PDB entry 4KOL | X-ray diffraction, 2.80 A resolution | chains A and B

[Chain A]
Name: Hemagglutinin HA1
From: Influenza A virus
Sequence (314 residues; row label = number of the first residue in the row):
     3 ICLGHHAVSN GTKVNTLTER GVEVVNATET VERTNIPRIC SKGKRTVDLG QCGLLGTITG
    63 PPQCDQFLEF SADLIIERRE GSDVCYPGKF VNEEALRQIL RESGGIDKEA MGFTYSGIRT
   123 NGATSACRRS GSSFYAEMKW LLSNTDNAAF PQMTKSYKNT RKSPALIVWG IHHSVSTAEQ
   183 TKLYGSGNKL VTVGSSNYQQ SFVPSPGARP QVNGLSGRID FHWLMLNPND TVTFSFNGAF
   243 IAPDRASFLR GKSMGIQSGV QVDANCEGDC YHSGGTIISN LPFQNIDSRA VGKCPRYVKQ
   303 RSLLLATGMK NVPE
Disulfide bonds: Cys42-Cys268, Cys54-Cys66, Cys87-Cys129, Cys272-Cys296
Covalent attachments: N-acetylglucosamine (NAG) linked to Asn28, Asn231

[Chain B]
Name: Hemagglutinin HA2
From: Influenza A virus
Sequence (169 residues; each row starts with the number of its first residue):
   322 GLFGAIAGFI ENGWEGLIDG WYGFRHQNAQ GEGTAADYKS TQSAIDQITG KLNRLIEKTN
   382 QQFELIDNEF NEVEKQIGNV INWTRDSITE VWSYNAELLV AMENQHTIDL ADSEMDKLYE
   442 RVKRQLRENA EEDGTGCFEI FHKCDDDCMA SIRNNTYDHS KYREEAMQN
Disordered / not traced: 322-327
Disulfide bonds: Cys465-Cys469
Covalent attachments: N-acetylglucosamine (NAG) linked to Asn403

[Interface between chain A and chain B]
Inter-chain disulfides: Cys4(A)-Cys458(B)
Pairs across the interface (105):
  Ile3(A) with Phe345(B), hydrophobic; His347(B); Cys458(B); Phe459(B), hydrogen bond (backbone-backbone)
  Cys4(A) with Trp335(B); Phe345(B); Arg346(B), hydrogen bond (backbone-backbone); Cys458(B), disulfide
  Leu5(A) with Ile331(B); Trp335(B); Gly344(B); Tyr440(B), hydrophobic; Gly457(B)
  Gly6(A) with Trp335(B); Tyr343(B); Gly344(B), hydrogen bond (backbone-backbone); Met436(B)
  His7(A) with Gly334(B); Trp335(B), hydrogen bond (backbone-backbone); Trp342(B); Tyr343(B)
  His8(A) with Trp335(B); Leu338(B); Gly341(B); Trp342(B), hydrogen bond (backbone-backbone)
  Ala9(A) with Trp335(B); Glu336(B)
  Val16(A) with Asn425(B)
  Asn17(A) with Ala422(B); Asn425(B), hydrogen bond (backbone-side chain)
  Thr18(A) with Ala422(B); Gln426(B), hydrogen bond
  Leu19(A) with Ala422(B), hydrogen bond (backbone-backbone); Met423(B); Gln426(B), hydrogen bond (backbone-side chain)
  Thr20(A) with Gln426(B), hydrogen bond (backbone-side chain)
  Val24(A) with Ile429(B), hydrophobic
  Glu79(A) with Phe391(B)
  Arg80(A) with Phe391(B)
  Arg81(A) with Glu390(B), salt bridge; Phe391(B)
  Glu95(A) with Asn392(B), hydrogen bond
  Glu96(A) with Asp388(B); Asn389(B), hydrogen bond; Val394(B)
  Arg99(A) with Asn389(B)
  Gln100(A) with Leu386(B); Ile387(B), hydrogen bond (side chain-backbone)
  Arg103(A) with Leu386(B); Asn389(B)
  Lys254(A) with Gln383(B)
  Met256(A) with Glu385(B)
  Gly257(A) with Leu386(B)
  Gln259(A) with Asn389(B), hydrogen bond; Glu390(B), hydrogen bond (side chain-backbone); Phe391(B)
  Ser275(A) with Glu390(B), hydrogen bond
  Asn282(A) with Ile377(B); Glu378(B)
  Pro284(A) with Leu376(B)
  Phe285(A) with Ala417(B), hydrophobic
  Ser290(A) with Arg406(B)
  Arg291(A) with Asp388(B), salt bridge; Asn389(B); Arg406(B)
  Val293(A) with Phe384(B); Glu385(B); Leu386(B), hydrophobic
  Gly294(A) with Gln382(B); Gln383(B); Phe384(B), hydrogen bond (backbone-backbone)
  Lys295(A) with Asn381(B); Gln382(B)
  Cys296(A) with Thr380(B)
  Arg298(A) with Trp413(B)
  Tyr299(A) with Thr410(B); Trp413(B)
  Val300(A) with Trp413(B); Ser414(B); Ala417(B), hydrophobic
  Lys301(A) with Thr410(B); Glu411(B), salt bridge; Ser414(B), hydrogen bond (backbone-side chain)
  Gln302(A) with Ser414(B), hydrogen bond (side chain-backbone); Glu418(B), hydrogen bond
  Leu305(A) with Ala417(B), hydrophobic; Glu418(B)
  Leu306(A) with Val421(B); Asn425(B), hydrogen bond (backbone-side chain)
  Leu307(A) with Leu373(B), hydrophobic; Glu424(B); Asn425(B)
  Ala308(A) with Asn425(B), hydrogen bond (backbone-side chain)
  Thr309(A) with Trp342(B); Ile369(B); Leu373(B)
  Gly310(A) with Thr428(B)
  Met311(A) with Tyr343(B), hydrophobic; Ala432(B), hydrophobic
  Lys312(A) with Ile429(B)
  Val314(A) with Gly334(B), hydrogen bond (backbone-backbone)
  Pro315(A) with Asn333(B); Glu336(B)
  Glu316(A) with Asn333(B); Glu336(B), hydrogen bond (backbone-side chain)
Also at the interface, not in a pair above, chain A (57 interface residues in all): Val10, Ser11, Thr32, Glu104, Ile258, Ser260
Also at the interface, not in a pair above, chain B (62 interface residues in all): Ala328, Glu332, Lys379, Leu420, Asp433, Leu439, Val443, Met470, Ile473

[Summary]
57 residues of chain A and 62 residues of chain B are in contact; the contacts include 1 disulfide bond, 24
hydrogen bonds and 3 salt bridges. Polar contacts include Arg81(A)-Glu390(B), Arg291(A)-Asp388(B) and
Lys301(A)-Glu411(B). Covalently linked N-acetylglucosamine: at Asn28(A) and Asn231(A).
Chain A is Hemagglutinin HA1 and chain B is Hemagglutinin HA2, both from Influenza A virus; the structure, The
structure of hemagglutinin from avian-origin H7N9 influenza virus, was determined by X-ray diffraction (same
publication as 4KOM, 4KON, 4LCX, 4LKG, 4LKH, 4LKI, 4LKJ and 4LKK).
